1EV6 - chains B and D of the 12 polymer chains in the assembly; structure by X-ray diffraction, 1.90 A resolution.

== Chain B (and D) ==
Molecule: Insulin
Notes: chain D of this document is another copy of the same molecule, construct and numbering; everything in this record applies to it too
UniProtKB: P01308 (INS_HUMAN); residues 1-30 here correspond to UniProt positions 25-54 (UniProt number = residue number + 24)
Sequence (30 residues; row label = number of the first residue in the row):
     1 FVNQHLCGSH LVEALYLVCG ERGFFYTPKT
Unresolved in the structure: 30
Bound ions: Zn2+: His10 (together with chloride ion) (shared with 1 residue of chain F; 1 residue of chain J)
Small-molecule neighbours:
  - m-cresol (CRS), molecule 1: Val2, His5, Leu6
  - m-cresol (CRS), molecule 2: Cys7, His10, Leu11, Ala14

== How chain B and chain D interact ==
Residue-residue contacts (36):
  Gln4(B) - Tyr16(D)
  His5(B) - Tyr16(D)  hydrogen bond (backbone-side chain)
  His5(B) - Leu17(D)
  Gly8(B) - Tyr16(D)
  Ser9(B) - Glu13(D)  hydrogen bond
  Ser9(B) - Tyr16(D)
  Val12(B) - Val12(D)  hydrophobic
  Val12(B) - Glu13(D)
  Val12(B) - Tyr16(D)  hydrophobic
  Val12(B) - Phe24(D)  hydrophobic
  Glu13(B) - Ser9(D)  hydrogen bond
  Glu13(B) - Val12(D)
  Glu13(B) - Glu13(D)  hydrogen bond (backbone-side chain)
  Tyr16(B) - Gln4(D)
  Tyr16(B) - His5(D)  hydrogen bond (side chain-backbone)
  Tyr16(B) - Gly8(D)
  Tyr16(B) - Ser9(D)  hydrogen bond (side chain-backbone)
  Tyr16(B) - Val12(D)  hydrophobic
  Tyr16(B) - Tyr26(D)  hydrophobic
  Leu17(B) - His5(D)
  Gly20(B) - Pro28(D)
  Glu21(B) - Pro28(D)
  Gly23(B) - Tyr26(D)
  Gly23(B) - Pro28(D)
  Phe24(B) - Val12(D)  hydrophobic
  Phe24(B) - Phe24(D)  hydrophobic
  Phe24(B) - Phe25(D)
  Phe24(B) - Tyr26(D)  hydrogen bond (backbone-backbone)
  Phe25(B) - Phe24(D)
  Phe25(B) - Phe25(D)  hydrophobic
  Tyr26(B) - Tyr16(D)  hydrophobic
  Tyr26(B) - Gly23(D)
  Tyr26(B) - Phe24(D)  hydrogen bond (backbone-backbone)
  Pro28(B) - Gly20(D)
  Pro28(B) - Glu21(D)
  Pro28(B) - Gly23(D)

== Overview ==
The chain B/chain D interface involves 15 residues from each chain, with 8 hydrogen bonds. Among the polar
pairs are His5(B)-Tyr16(D), Ser9(B)-Glu13(D) and Glu13(B)-Glu13(D). Bound to chain B: m-cresol.
Both chains are Insulin. Entry 1EV6 (Structure of the monoclinic form of the M-cresol/insulin R6 hexamer) was
determined by X-ray diffraction, deposited together with 1EV3 and 1EVR.
